7U5D - chains 2 and F of the 13 polymer chains in the assembly; structure by electron microscopy, 3.52 A resolution.

Chain 2:
Molecule: Target strand DNA
Sequence (116 nucleotides; row label = number of the first residue in the row; numbers below 1 keep their minus sign (DC-55 is residue -55)):
   -55 CTGGCTGGCGAACGAGCGCAAGGTGGTGGCCCCATCAGCCACATCCCGGC
    -5 ACTCGAAGTCCCCAACTTGGATGATTTCTTCCAGTCCTGGTAAGCACCCG
    45 AATCATCCTCTTGCGG
Unresolved in the structure: -55 to -20, 38-60

Chain F:
Name: Cas7
Organism: Aeromonas salmonicida
Chain sequence (347 residues; numbered 1 to 347; the number before each row is that of its first residue):
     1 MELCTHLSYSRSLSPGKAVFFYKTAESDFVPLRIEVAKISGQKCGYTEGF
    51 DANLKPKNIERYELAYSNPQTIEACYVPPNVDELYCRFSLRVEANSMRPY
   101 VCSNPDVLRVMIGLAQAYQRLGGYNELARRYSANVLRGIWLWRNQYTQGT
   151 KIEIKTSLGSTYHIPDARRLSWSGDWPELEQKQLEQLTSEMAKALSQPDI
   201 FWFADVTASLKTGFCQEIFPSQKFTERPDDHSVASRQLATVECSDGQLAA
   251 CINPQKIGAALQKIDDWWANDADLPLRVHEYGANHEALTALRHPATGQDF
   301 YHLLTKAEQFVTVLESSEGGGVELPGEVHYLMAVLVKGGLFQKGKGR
Unresolved in the structure: 1-2, 345-347

Chain 2 / chain F interface:
Residue-residue contacts (10; chain 2 residue first):
  DG2(2) with Tyr66(F), sugar contact; Ser67(F), hydrogen bond to the base
  DT3(2) with Asn68(F), sugar contact; Pro69(F), base contact
  DC4(2) with Asn68(F), hydrogen bond to the sugar; Gln70(F), hydrogen bond to the base
  DA8(2) with Phe224(F), base contact
  DT12(2) with Gln342(F), hydrogen bond to the base; Lys343(F), sugar contact
  DG13(2) with Thr5(F), phosphate contact
Also at the interface, not in a pair above, chain 2 (8 interface residues in all): DA1, DT11
Also at the interface, not in a pair above, chain F (13 interface residues in all): His6, Arg227, His231, Leu340

In short:
8 residues of chain 2 and 13 residues of chain F are in contact, with 4 hydrogen bonds. Polar contacts include
DG2(2)-Ser67(F), DC4(2)-Gln70(F) and DT12(2)-Gln342(F).
Here chain 2 is Target strand DNA and chain F is Cas7 (Aeromonas salmonicida). Entry 7U5D (I-F3b Cascade-TniQ
full R-loop complex) was determined by electron microscopy together with 7U5E from the same study.
